4D80 - chains A and F of the 6 polymer chains in the assembly; structure by X-ray diffraction, 3.60 A resolution.

# Chain A (and F)
Protein: Aaa atpase, central domain protein
Source organism: Metallosphaera sedula
Notes: EC 3.6.4.6; fragment: aaa; chain F of this document is another copy of the same molecule, construct and numbering; everything in this record applies to it too
UniProtKB: A4YHC5 (A4YHC5_METS5); numbering as in UniProt (aligned over 75-369)
Chain sequence (316 residues; numbered 54 to 369; the number before each row is that of its first residue):
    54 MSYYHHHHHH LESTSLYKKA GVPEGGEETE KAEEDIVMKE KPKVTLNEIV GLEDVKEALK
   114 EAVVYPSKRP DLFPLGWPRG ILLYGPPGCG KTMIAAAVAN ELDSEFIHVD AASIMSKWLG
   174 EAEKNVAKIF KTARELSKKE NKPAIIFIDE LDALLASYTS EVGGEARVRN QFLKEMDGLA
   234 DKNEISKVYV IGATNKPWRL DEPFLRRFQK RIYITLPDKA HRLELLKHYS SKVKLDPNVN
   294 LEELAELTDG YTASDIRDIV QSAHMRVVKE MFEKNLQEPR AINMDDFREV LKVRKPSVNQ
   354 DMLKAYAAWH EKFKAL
Not modelled in the structure: 54-96, 171-174 (chain F: 54-95)
Construct notes: expression tag (54-74)
From the paper describing this entry:
  - catalytic residues: Glu203 (proposed by the authors, not directly observed)
  - self-association interface (contacts with another copy of this molecule); pairs are residue here / residue on that copy: Phe126-Met318, Ser169-Glu176 (hydrogen bond), Met318
  - mutagenesis - F126A, E174A/E176A, R259A/R260A: abolished catalytic activity
  - mutagenesis - S169A: unchanged catalytic activity
  - mutagenesis - E214Y: decreased catalytic activity

# How chain A and chain F interact
Contacting residue pairs (49; chain A residue first):
  Glu110(A) - Lys322(F)  salt bridge
  Glu114(A) - Met318(F)
  Glu114(A) - Lys322(F)  salt bridge
  Tyr118(A) - Lys322(F)
  Tyr118(A) - Phe325(F)  hydrophobic
  Tyr118(A) - Glu326(F)
  Arg122(A) - Phe325(F)
  Leu125(A) - His317(F)  hydrogen bond (backbone-side chain)
  Leu125(A) - Val321(F)
  Leu125(A) - Met324(F)  hydrophobic
  Leu125(A) - Phe325(F)  hydrophobic
  Phe126(A) - Met318(F)  hydrophobic
  Phe126(A) - Val321(F)  hydrophobic
  Pro127(A) - Lys285(F)
  Pro127(A) - Val286(F)  hydrophobic
  Pro127(A) - His317(F)
  Leu128(A) - Tyr282(F)
  Leu128(A) - Arg310(F)
  Leu128(A) - Val313(F)  hydrophobic
  Leu128(A) - Gln314(F)  hydrogen bond (backbone-side chain)
  Gly129(A) - Gln314(F)  hydrogen bond (backbone-side chain)
  Trp130(A) - Gln314(F)
  Glu176(A) - Ser169(F)  hydrogen bond
  Ser213(A) - Thr212(F)
  Glu214(A) - Glu214(F)
  Val215(A) - Tyr211(F)  hydrophobic
  Val215(A) - Thr212(F)
  Gly216(A) - Tyr211(F)
  Ala219(A) - Ser210(F)
  Arg220(A) - Ser169(F)  hydrogen bond
  Arg220(A) - Tyr211(F)
  Arg220(A) - Thr212(F)
  Asn223(A) - Ala165(F)
  Lys227(A) - Asp163(F)  salt bridge
  Lys227(A) - Ala165(F)
  Lys227(A) - Glu203(F)  salt bridge
  Glu255(A) - Met355(F)
  Arg259(A) - Pro140(F)
  Arg259(A) - Asn248(F)
  Arg260(A) - Glu203(F)  salt bridge
  Gln262(A) - Arg347(F)
  Phe366(A) - Pro349(F)
  Phe366(A) - Ser350(F)
  Phe366(A) - Asn352(F)
  Lys367(A) - Val346(F)
  Ala368(A) - Val346(F)
  Ala368(A) - Arg347(F)
  Leu369(A) - Ser315(F)
  Leu369(A) - Val343(F)  hydrophobic
Other interface residues (no listed pair), chain A (29 interface residues in all): Pro119, Pro131
Other interface residues (no listed pair), chain F (33 interface residues in all): Lys348, Val351
Interface features reported in the paper:
  - residue pairs: Glu176(A)-Ser169(F) (hydrogen bond)

# Overview
29 residues of chain A and 33 residues of chain F are in contact; the contacts include 5 hydrogen bonds and 5
salt bridges. Polar contacts include Glu110(A)-Lys322(F), Glu114(A)-Lys322(F) and Lys227(A)-Asp163(F). The
authors report a hydrogen bond between Glu176(A) and Ser169(F). The paper reports the catalytic residue
Glu203(A); F126A, E174A/E176A and R259A/R260A of chain A abolish catalytic activity; 5 substitutions were
tested in all.
Chain A and chain F are both Aaa atpase, central domain protein (Metallosphaera sedula); the structure,
Metallosphera sedula Vps4 crystal structure, was determined by X-ray diffraction (same publication as 4D81 and
4D82).
